PDB entry 4FB3 | X-ray diffraction, 3.79 A resolution | chains W and A of the 5 polymer chains in the assembly

# Chain W
Molecule: ORI DNA oligonucleotide-Watson strand
Sequence (26 nucleotides; each row starts with the number of its first residue):
     1 GCAGAGGCCG GGGGCCCCTG GCCTCC

# Chain A
Molecule: Large T antigen
Source organism: Mouse polyomavirus
Notes: EC 3.6.4.-; fragment: origin binding domain
UniProt: P03074 (LT_POVM3); residues 290-420 here = UniProt positions 290-420
Chain sequence (146 residues; numbered 283 to 428; the number before each row is that of its first residue):
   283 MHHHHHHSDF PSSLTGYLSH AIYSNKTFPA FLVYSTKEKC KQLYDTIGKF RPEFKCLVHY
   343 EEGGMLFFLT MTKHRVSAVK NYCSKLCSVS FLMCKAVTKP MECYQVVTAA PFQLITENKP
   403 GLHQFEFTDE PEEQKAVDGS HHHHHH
Unresolved in the structure: 283-289, 405-428
Construct notes: expression tag (283-289, 421-428)
Reported in the primary citation:
  - binding site for ORI DNA oligonucleotide-Watson strand (chain W): Tyr305, Arg357

# Chain W / chain A interface
Residue-residue contacts (16):
  DG10(W) with Lys308(A), hydrogen bond to the base; Lys381(A), salt bridge to the phosphate
  DG11(W) with Ser301(A), hydrogen bond to the phosphate; His302(A), hydrogen bond to the phosphate; Ala303(A), hydrogen bond to the phosphate; Lys308(A), hydrogen bond to the base
  DG12(W) with Ala303(A), phosphate contact; Ile304(A), hydrogen bond to the phosphate; Tyr305(A), hydrogen bond to the phosphate; Ser306(A), hydrogen bond to the base; Lys308(A), base contact
  DG13(W) with Tyr305(A), base contact; Ser306(A), base contact; Asn307(A), hydrogen bond to the base; Lys308(A), hydrogen bond to the base
  DG14(W) with Asn307(A), base contact
Also at the interface, not in a pair above, chain W (7 interface residues in all): DC9, DC15
Also at the interface, not in a pair above, chain A (10 interface residues in all): Thr380

# In short
Chain W and chain A form an interface of 7 and 10 residues respectively, with 10 hydrogen bonds and 1 salt
bridge. Among the polar pairs are DG10(W)-Lys308(A), DG11(W)-Lys308(A) and DG12(W)-Ser306(A). The paper
reports a binding site for ORI DNA oligonucleotide-Watson strand (chain W) at Tyr305(A) and Arg357(A).
Chain W is ORI DNA oligonucleotide-Watson strand and chain A is Large T antigen (Mouse polyomavirus); the
structure, Polyomavirus T-ag binds symmetrical repeats at the viral origin in an asymmetrical manner, was
determined by X-ray diffraction.
